Entry 6UTY (X-ray diffraction, 4.15 A resolution (low resolution: residue-level contacts below are approximate; hydrogen-bond / salt-bridge calls are withheld)); this record covers chains FFF and 222 of the 8 polymer chains in the assembly.

== Chain FFF ==
Molecule: RNA polymerase sigma factor RpoS
Organism: Escherichia coli (strain K12)
Reference sequence: P13445 (RPOS_ECOLI); residue numbers follow UniProt; this construct covers 1-328
Sequence (336 residues; numbered 1 to 336; the number before each row is that of its first residue):
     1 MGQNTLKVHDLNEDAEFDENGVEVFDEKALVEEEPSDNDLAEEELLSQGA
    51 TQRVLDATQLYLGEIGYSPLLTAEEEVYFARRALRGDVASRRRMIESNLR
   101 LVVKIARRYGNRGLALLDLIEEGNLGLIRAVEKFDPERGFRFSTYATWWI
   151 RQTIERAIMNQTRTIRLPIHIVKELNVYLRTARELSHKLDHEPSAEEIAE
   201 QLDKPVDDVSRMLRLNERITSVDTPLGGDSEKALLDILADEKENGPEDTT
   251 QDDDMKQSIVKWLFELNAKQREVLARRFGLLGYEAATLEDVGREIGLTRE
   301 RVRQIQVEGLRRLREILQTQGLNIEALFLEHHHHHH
Disordered / not traced: 1-52, 330-336
Sequence notes: conflict Gly2 (Ser in P13445), Glu33 (Gln in P13445); expression tag (329-336)
Curated features (UniProtKB/Swiss-Prot):
  - DNA-binding region: Leu288 to Val307 (H-T-H motif)
  - region: Asp56 to Ala89 (Sigma-70 factor domain-1)
  - motif: Asp118 to Glu121 (Interaction with polymerase core subunit RpoC)
  - mutagenesis: Lys173 (K173E: Eliminates RpoS proteolysis. Lack of interaction with RssB), Glu174 (E174T: 2-fold increase in RpoS half-life. Does not affect interaction with RssB), Val177 (V177K: 3-fold increase in RpoS half-life), Tyr178 (Y178L: Does not affect RpoS half-life)

== Chain 222 ==
Molecule: Synthetic DNA 50-MER (promoter DNA template strand)
Sequence (50 nucleotides; row label = number of the first residue in the row):
     3 TCCGCGTCAGACTCGTAGGATTATAGCATACGTGAGGTGGGATGTCAAGG
Disordered / not traced: 37-52

== Chain FFF / chain 222 interface ==
Pairs across the interface - 33 pairs, chain FFF then chain 222:
  Arg112(FFF) - DA25(222)
  Arg151(FFF) - DA27(222)
  Gln152(FFF) - DA27(222)
  Glu155(FFF) - DT26(222)
  Glu155(FFF) - DA27(222)
  Arg156(FFF) - DG28(222)
  Ile158(FFF) - DT26(222)
  Met159(FFF) - DT26(222)
  Met159(FFF) - DA27(222)
  Thr162(FFF) - DA25(222)
  Thr162(FFF) - DT26(222)
  Arg163(FFF) - DA25(222)
  Arg163(FFF) - DT26(222)
  Val172(FFF) - DT26(222)
  Asn176(FFF) - DA25(222)
  Asn176(FFF) - DT26(222)
  Asn176(FFF) - DA27(222)
  Arg180(FFF) - DT26(222)
  Arg180(FFF) - DA27(222)
  Arg180(FFF) - DG28(222)
  Arg183(FFF) - DT26(222)
  Asn216(FFF) - DT24(222)
  Arg218(FFF) - DT23(222)
  Arg218(FFF) - DT24(222)
  Ile219(FFF) - DT23(222)
  Thr220(FFF) - DA22(222)
  Leu226(FFF) - DA19(222)
  Leu226(FFF) - DG20(222)
  Gly227(FFF) - DG20(222)
  Glu231(FFF) - DT18(222)
  Glu231(FFF) - DA19(222)
  Lys232(FFF) - DA19(222)
  Ile237(FFF) - DG20(222)
Interface residues without a listed pair, chain FFF (24 interface residues in all): Val177, Leu234
Interface residues without a listed pair, chain 222 (11 interface residues in all): DG21

== In short ==
24 residues of chain FFF and 11 residues of chain 222 are in contact. Curated annotation (UniProt) lists 4
mutagenesis sites on chain FFF.
Chain FFF is RNA polymerase sigma factor RpoS (Escherichia coli (strain K12)) and chain 222 is Synthetic DNA
50-MER (promoter DNA template strand); the structure, E. coli sigma-S transcription initiation complex with a
mismatching CTP ("Old" crystal soaked with CTP for ..., was determined by X-ray diffraction, deposited
together with 6UTV, 6UTW, 6UTX, 6UTZ, 6UU0, 6UU1 and 11 further entries.
